Entry 5GAO (electron microscopy, 4.20 A resolution (low resolution: residue-level contacts below are approximate; hydrogen-bond / salt-bridge calls are withheld)); this record covers chains l and V of the 11 polymer chains in the assembly.

# Chain l
Molecule: Small nuclear ribonucleoprotein Sm D1
From: Saccharomyces cerevisiae
UniProt: Q02260 (SMD1_YEAST); residue numbers follow UniProt; this construct covers 1-146
Amino-acid sequence (146 residues; numbered 1 to 146; the number before each row is that of its first residue):
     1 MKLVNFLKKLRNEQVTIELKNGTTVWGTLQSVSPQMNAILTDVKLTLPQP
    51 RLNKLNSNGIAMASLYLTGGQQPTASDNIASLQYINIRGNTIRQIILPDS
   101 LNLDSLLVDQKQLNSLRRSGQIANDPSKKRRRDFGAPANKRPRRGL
Disordered / not traced: 49-75, 119-146
Curated features (UniProtKB/Swiss-Prot):
  - motif: Lys-128 to Arg-144 (Nuclear localization signal)

# Chain V
Molecule: Saccharomyces cerevisiae strain UOA_M2 chromosome 5 sequence
From: Saccharomyces cerevisiae
Sequence (96 nucleotides; each row starts with the number of its first residue):
    65 GAAAUUUAAUUAUAAACCAGACCGUCUCCUCAUGGUCAAUUCGGUGUUCG
   115 CUUUUGAAUACUUCAAGACUAUGUAGGGAAUUUUUGGAAUACCUUU
Disordered / not traced: 65-72, 105-127, 153-160

# Chain l / chain V interface
Pairs across the interface - 20 pairs, chain l then chain V:
  Lys-2(l) / G141(V)
  Lys-8(l) / U91(V)
  Lys-9(l) / C90(V)
  Arg-11(l) / C90(V)
  Lys-20(l) / G150(V)
  Val-32(l) / U91(V)
  Pro-34(l) / C92(V)
  Pro-34(l) / G141(V)
  Gln-35(l) / G141(V)
  Gln-35(l) / U148(V)
  Asn-37(l) / U148(V)
  Arg-88(l) / U147(V)
  Arg-88(l) / U148(V)
  Gly-89(l) / U148(V)
  Asn-90(l) / U148(V)
  Arg-93(l) / G150(V)
  Leu-106(l) / G88(V)
  Asp-109(l) / G88(V)
  Gln-110(l) / G88(V)
  Gln-110(l) / U138(V)
Also at the interface, not in a pair above, chain l (20 interface residues in all): Ser-31, Ser-33, Leu-103, Leu-107

# Summary
The interface between chain l and chain V involves 20 residues on one side and 9 on the other.
Here chain l is Small nuclear ribonucleoprotein Sm D1 and chain V is Saccharomyces cerevisiae strain UOA_M2
chromosome 5 sequence, both from Saccharomyces cerevisiae. Entry 5GAO (Head region of the yeast spliceosomal
U4/U6.U5 tri-snRNP) was determined by electron microscopy together with 5GAM, 5GAN and 5GAP from the same
study.
